2O78 - chains B and D of the 4 polymer chains in the assembly; structure by X-ray diffraction, 1.90 A resolution.

# Chain B (and D)
Protein: Putative histidine ammonia-lyase
Organism: Rhodobacter sphaeroides
Notes: EC 4.3.1.-; fragment: Tyrosine ammonia-lyase; chain D of this document is another copy of the same molecule, construct and numbering; everything in this record applies to it too
Reference sequence: Q3IWB0 (Q3IWB0_RHOS4); aligned to UniProt positions 1-523 over residues 1-523
Chain sequence (521 residues; each row starts with the number of its first residue; note: 2 numbers in that range are skipped by the numbering (no residue carries them; nothing is unmodelled there)):
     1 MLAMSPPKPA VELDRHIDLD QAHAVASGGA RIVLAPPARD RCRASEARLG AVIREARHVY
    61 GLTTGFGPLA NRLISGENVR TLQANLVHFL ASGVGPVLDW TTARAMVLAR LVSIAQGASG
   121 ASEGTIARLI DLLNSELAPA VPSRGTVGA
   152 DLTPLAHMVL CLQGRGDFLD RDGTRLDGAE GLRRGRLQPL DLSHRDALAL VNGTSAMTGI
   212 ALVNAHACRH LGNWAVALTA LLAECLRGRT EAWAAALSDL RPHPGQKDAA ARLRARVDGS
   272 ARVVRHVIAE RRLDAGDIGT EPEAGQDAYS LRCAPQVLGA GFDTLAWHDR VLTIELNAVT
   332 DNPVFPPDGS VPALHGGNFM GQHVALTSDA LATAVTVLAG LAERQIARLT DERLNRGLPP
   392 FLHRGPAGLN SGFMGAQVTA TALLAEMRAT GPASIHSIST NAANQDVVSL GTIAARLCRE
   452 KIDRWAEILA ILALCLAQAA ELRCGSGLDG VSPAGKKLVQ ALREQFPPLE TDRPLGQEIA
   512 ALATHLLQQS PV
Unresolved in the structure: 1-6 (chain D: 1-7)
Differences from the reference sequence: engineered mutation F89 (His in Q3IWB0)
Modified positions: A149 ({2-[(1S)-1-aminoethyl]-4-methylidene-5-oxo-4,5-dihydro-1H-imidazol-1-yl}acetic acid; MDO)
Covalently attached groups: covalent link A149-D152
Small-molecule neighbours:
  - phenylethylenecarboxylic acid (TCA), molecule 1: Y60, F66, G67, F89, L90, A149, L153, N333, F350, N432, N435, Q436
  - phenylethylenecarboxylic acid (TCA), molecule 2: Q297, Y300, R303
UniProt features mapped onto this chain:
  - active site: Y60 (Proton donor/acceptor)
  - binding site (substrate): R303, N432 to Q436
  - cross-link: A149 (5-imidazolinone (Ala-Gly))
What the authors report for this chain:
  - binding site for phenylethylenecarboxylic acid: F89
  - catalytic residues: Y60 (citing earlier work)
  - catalytic residues: N203 (proposed by the authors, not directly observed)

# Interface between chain B and chain D
Pairs across the interface (4; chain B residue first):
  R384(B) - R384(D)
  R384(B) - L385(D)
  L385(B) - R384(D)
  H427(B) - H427(D)
Also at the interface, not in a pair above, chain B (4 interface residues in all): R419
Also at the interface, not in a pair above, chain D (4 interface residues in all): R419

# Overview
Chain B and chain D each contribute 4 residues to their interface. Bound to chain B: phenylethylenecarboxylic
acid. From UniProt: active-site residue Y60(B) and 6 substrate-binding residues on chain B. The paper reports
catalytic residues Y60(B) and N203(B); a binding site for phenylethylenecarboxylic acid at F89(B).
Both chains are Putative histidine ammonia-lyase (Rhodobacter sphaeroides). Entry 2O78 (Tyrosine ammonia-lyase
from Rhodobacter sphaeroides (His89Phe variant) complexed with cinnamic acid) was determined by X-ray
diffraction together with 2O6Y, 2O7B, 2O7D and 2O7F from the same study.
